PDB entry 4EQA | X-ray diffraction, 1.60 A resolution | chains A and C

# Chain A
Molecule: Putative uncharacterized protein
From: Pseudomonas aeruginosa
Notes: fragment: The trunction
Reference sequence: Q9I2Q1 (Q9I2Q1_PSEAE); residues 6-148 here = UniProt positions 6-148
Chain sequence (146 residues; each row starts with the number of its first residue):
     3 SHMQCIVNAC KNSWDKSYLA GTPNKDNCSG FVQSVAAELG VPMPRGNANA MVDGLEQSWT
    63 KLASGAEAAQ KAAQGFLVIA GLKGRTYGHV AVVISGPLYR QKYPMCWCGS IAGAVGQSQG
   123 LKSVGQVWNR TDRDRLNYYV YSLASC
Sequence notes: expression tag (3-5)
Cystine bridges: Cys7-Cys148
Curated features (UniProtKB/Swiss-Prot):
  - active site: Cys30 (Nucleophile), His91 (Proton acceptor)

# Chain C
Molecule: Putative uncharacterized protein
From: Pseudomonas aeruginosa
Notes: fragment: The trunction
Reference sequence: Q9I2Q0 (Q9I2Q0_PSEAE); residue numbers follow UniProt; this construct covers 20-172
Chain sequence (153 residues; each row starts with the number of its first residue):
    20 ADCTFTQLEI VPQFGSPNMF GGEDEHVRVM FSNEDPNDDN PDAFPEPPVY LADRDSGNDC
    80 RIEDGGIWSR GGVFLSQDGR RVLMHEFSGS SAELVSYDSA TCKVVHREDI SGQRWAVDKD
   140 GLRLGQKCSG ESVDSCAKIV KRSLAPFCQT AKK
Unresolved in the structure: 170-172
Cystine bridges: Cys22-Cys167, Cys79-Cys121, Cys147-Cys155

# Chain A / chain C interface
Residue-residue contacts (39; chain A residue first):
  Asp28(A) - Arg133(C)  salt bridge
  Cys30(A) - Ser109(C)  hydrogen bond
  Tyr89(A) - Ser130(C)
  Tyr89(A) - Gly131(C)
  Gly90(A) - Ser109(C)  hydrogen bond (backbone-side chain)
  His91(A) - Gly108(C)
  His91(A) - Ser109(C)  hydrogen bond
  Tyr101(A) - Glu53(C)
  Tyr101(A) - Glu65(C)  hydrogen bond
  Arg102(A) - Glu53(C)  salt bridge
  Arg102(A) - Glu65(C)  salt bridge
  Ser112(A) - Gly108(C)  hydrogen bond (side chain-backbone)
  Ser112(A) - Ser109(C)
  Ile113(A) - Ser109(C)
  Ile113(A) - Arg133(C)  hydrogen bond (backbone-side chain)
  Gly115(A) - Glu150(C)
  Ala116(A) - Asp61(C)
  Ala116(A) - Glu150(C)  hydrogen bond (backbone-side chain)
  Val117(A) - Asp61(C)
  Val117(A) - Ser88(C)
  Val117(A) - Phe106(C)  hydrophobic
  Gly118(A) - Phe106(C)
  Lys124(A) - Asp61(C)  salt bridge
  Gly127(A) - Pro64(C)
  Gln128(A) - Asp54(C)  hydrogen bond
  Gln128(A) - Ile86(C)
  Val129(A) - Ile86(C)
  Val129(A) - Phe106(C)
  Val129(A) - Ser107(C)
  Val129(A) - Gly108(C)  hydrogen bond (backbone-backbone)
  Trp130(A) - Ile86(C)
  Trp130(A) - Ser107(C)
  Trp130(A) - Gly108(C)
  Asn131(A) - Gly85(C)  hydrogen bond (side chain-backbone)
  Asn131(A) - Ile86(C)
  Asn131(A) - Phe106(C)
  Asn131(A) - Ser107(C)  hydrogen bond (backbone-side chain)
  Asp134(A) - Ser107(C)  hydrogen bond
  Arg135(A) - Glu65(C)  salt bridge
Other interface residues (no listed pair), chain A (24 interface residues in all): Arg87, Ala114, Arg132
Other interface residues (no listed pair), chain C (24 interface residues in all): Pro55, Ala62, Pro66, Asp83, His104, Ser110, Asp128, Ser148

# In short
The chain A/chain C interface involves 24 residues from each chain, with 12 hydrogen bonds and 5 salt bridges.
Polar pairs include Asp28(A)-Arg133(C), Arg102(A)-Glu53(C) and Arg102(A)-Glu65(C). Curated annotation
(UniProt) lists active-site residues Cys30(A) and His91(A) on chain A.
Chain A is Putative uncharacterized protein and chain C is Putative uncharacterized protein, both from
Pseudomonas aeruginosa; the structure, Crystal structure of PA1844 in complex with PA1845 from Pseudomonas
aeruginosa PAO1, was determined by X-ray diffraction, deposited together with 4EQ8.
